Entry 4DQB (X-ray diffraction, 1.50 A resolution); this record covers chains A and B.

# Chain A (and B)
Name: Aspartyl protease
Organism: Human immunodeficiency virus 1
Notes: chain B of this document is another copy of the same molecule, construct and numbering; everything in this record applies to it too
Sequence (99 residues; row label = number of the first residue in the row):
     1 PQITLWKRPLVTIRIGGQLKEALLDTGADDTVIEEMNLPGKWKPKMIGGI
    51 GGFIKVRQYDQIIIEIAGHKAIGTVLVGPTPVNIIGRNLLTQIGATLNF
What the authors report for this chain:
  - mutagenesis - G16A/L38A: unchanged catalytic activity
  - mutagenesis - G16C/L38C (146-fold): decreased catalytic activity on cross-linked
  - mutagenesis - R14C/E65C: unchanged catalytic activity on oxidizing

# Chain A / chain B interface
Residue-residue contacts (98; chain A residue first):
  Pro1(A) - Leu97(B)
  Pro1(A) - Asn98(B)
  Pro1(A) - Phe99(B)  hydrogen bond (backbone-backbone)
  Gln2(A) - Thr96(B)
  Gln2(A) - Leu97(B)
  Gln2(A) - Asn98(B)  hydrogen bond
  Ile3(A) - Thr96(B)
  Ile3(A) - Leu97(B)  hydrogen bond (backbone-backbone)
  Ile3(A) - Phe99(B)  hydrophobic
  Thr4(A) - Thr96(B)
  Leu5(A) - Thr26(B)
  Leu5(A) - Arg87(B)  hydrogen bond (backbone-side chain)
  Leu5(A) - Leu90(B)  hydrophobic
  Leu5(A) - Thr91(B)
  Leu5(A) - Ala95(B)
  Trp6(A) - Arg87(B)  hydrogen bond (backbone-side chain)
  Trp6(A) - Thr91(B)
  Lys7(A) - Arg87(B)
  Arg8(A) - Asp29(B)  salt bridge
  Arg8(A) - Arg87(B)
  Pro9(A) - Thr26(B)
  Pro9(A) - Arg87(B)
  Pro9(A) - Leu97(B)  hydrophobic
  Leu24(A) - Thr26(B)  hydrogen bond (backbone-side chain)
  Leu24(A) - Leu97(B)  hydrophobic
  Leu24(A) - Phe99(B)  hydrophobic
  Asp25(A) - Asp25(B)
  Asp25(A) - Thr26(B)
  Asp25(A) - Gly27(B)  hydrogen bond (side chain-backbone)
  Thr26(A) - Leu5(B)
  Thr26(A) - Pro9(B)
  Thr26(A) - Leu24(B)  hydrogen bond (side chain-backbone)
  Thr26(A) - Asp25(B)
  Thr26(A) - Thr26(B)  hydrogen bond (backbone-side chain)
  Thr26(A) - Leu97(B)
  Gly27(A) - Leu23(B)
  Gly27(A) - Asp25(B)
  Asp29(A) - Arg8(B)  salt bridge
  Ile47(A) - Ile50(B)  hydrophobic
  Gly49(A) - Ile50(B)
  Gly49(A) - Pro81(B)
  Ile50(A) - Ile47(B)  hydrophobic
  Ile50(A) - Gly49(B)
  Ile50(A) - Ile50(B)  hydrogen bond (backbone-backbone)
  Ile50(A) - Gly51(B)  hydrogen bond (backbone-backbone)
  Ile50(A) - Gly52(B)
  Ile50(A) - Ile54(B)  hydrophobic
  Ile50(A) - Thr80(B)
  Ile50(A) - Pro81(B)
  Ile50(A) - Ile84(B)  hydrophobic
  Gly51(A) - Gly51(B)
  Gly51(A) - Gly52(B)
  Gly51(A) - Ile54(B)
  Gly52(A) - Gly51(B)
  Ile54(A) - Ile50(B)
  Ala67(A) - Phe99(B)  hydrophobic
  His69(A) - Phe99(B)
  Thr80(A) - Ile50(B)
  Arg87(A) - Leu5(B)  hydrogen bond (side chain-backbone)
  Arg87(A) - Trp6(B)  hydrogen bond (side chain-backbone)
  Arg87(A) - Lys7(B)
  Arg87(A) - Arg8(B)
  Arg87(A) - Pro9(B)
  Leu90(A) - Leu5(B)  hydrophobic
  Thr91(A) - Leu5(B)
  Thr91(A) - Trp6(B)
  Ile93(A) - Phe99(B)
  Gly94(A) - Asn98(B)
  Gly94(A) - Phe99(B)
  Ala95(A) - Leu5(B)
  Ala95(A) - Asn98(B)
  Ala95(A) - Phe99(B)  hydrophobic
  Thr96(A) - Gln2(B)  hydrogen bond
  Thr96(A) - Ile3(B)
  Thr96(A) - Thr4(B)
  Thr96(A) - Thr96(B)
  Thr96(A) - Leu97(B)
  Thr96(A) - Asn98(B)  hydrogen bond (backbone-backbone)
  Leu97(A) - Pro1(B)
  Leu97(A) - Gln2(B)
  Leu97(A) - Ile3(B)  hydrogen bond (backbone-backbone)
  Leu97(A) - Leu24(B)  hydrophobic
  Leu97(A) - Thr26(B)
  Leu97(A) - Thr96(B)
  Leu97(A) - Leu97(B)  hydrophobic
  Asn98(A) - Pro1(B)
  Asn98(A) - Gln2(B)  hydrogen bond
  Asn98(A) - Gly94(B)
  Asn98(A) - Ala95(B)
  Asn98(A) - Thr96(B)  hydrogen bond (backbone-backbone)
  Asn98(A) - Asn98(B)  hydrogen bond
  Phe99(A) - Pro1(B)  hydrogen bond (backbone-backbone)
  Phe99(A) - Ile3(B)  hydrophobic
  Phe99(A) - Leu24(B)  hydrophobic
  Phe99(A) - His69(B)
  Phe99(A) - Ile93(B)
  Phe99(A) - Gly94(B)
  Phe99(A) - Ala95(B)  hydrophobic
Other interface residues (no listed pair), chain A (38 interface residues in all): Leu23, Gly48, Phe53, Pro81, Ile84
Other interface residues (no listed pair), chain B (39 interface residues in all): Val32, Gly48, Phe53, Ala67

# Overview
38 residues of chain A face 39 of chain B across their interface, with 20 hydrogen bonds and 2 salt bridges.
Polar pairs include Arg8(A)-Asp29(B), Gln2(A)-Asn98(B) and Leu5(A)-Arg87(B). The paper reports that G16C/L38C
of chain A reduce catalytic activity on cross-linked; G16A/L38A of chain A leave catalytic activity unchanged.
Both chains are Aspartyl protease (Human immunodeficiency virus 1). Entry 4DQB (Crystal Structure of wild-type
HIV-1 Protease in Complex with DRV) was determined by X-ray diffraction together with 4DQC, 4DQE, 4DQF, 4DQG
and 4DQH from the same study.
